Entry 7DTA (solution NMR); this record covers chains A and B of the 3 polymer chains in the assembly.

# Chain A
Molecule: SLC2A4 regulator
Source organism: Homo sapiens
Reference sequence: Q9NR83 (S2A4R_HUMAN); residue numbers follow UniProt; this construct covers 355-387
Chain sequence (33 residues; numbered 355 to 387; the number before each row is that of its first residue):
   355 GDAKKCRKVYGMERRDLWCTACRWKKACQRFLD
Bound ions: Zn2+: Cys360, Cys373, Cys376, Cys382

# Chain B
Molecule: 11-nt DNA strand
Sequence (11 nucleotides; each row starts with the number of its first residue):
     1 TATGCCGGGAC

# Interface between chain A and chain B
Residue-residue contacts (15; chain A residue first):
  Ala357(A) with DG4(B), phosphate contact
  Lys359(A) with DG4(B), phosphate contact; DC5(B), phosphate contact
  Arg361(A) with DT3(B), phosphate contact; DG4(B), base contact
  Lys362(A) with DT3(B), phosphate contact; DG4(B), phosphate contact
  Lys379(A) with DC5(B), base contact; DC6(B), base contact
  Lys380(A) with DC5(B), phosphate contact; DG7(B), base contact; DG8(B), base contact
  Ala381(A) with DC5(B), phosphate contact; DC6(B), phosphate contact
  Cys382(A) with DC5(B), phosphate contact
Interface residues without a listed pair, chain A (10 interface residues in all): Lys358, Trp378

# Summary
10 residues of chain A face 6 of chain B across their interface. Cys360(A), Cys373(A), Cys376(A) and Cys382(A)
coordinate Zn2+.
Chain A is SLC2A4 regulator (Homo sapiens) and chain B is an 11-nt DNA strand; the structure, Solution
structure of the C-clamp domain from human HDBP1 in complex with DNA, was determined by solution NMR.
